8EBP - chains A and B of the 6 polymer chains in the assembly; structure by electron microscopy, 3.38 A resolution.

== Chain A (and B) ==
Protein: Fusion glycoprotein F0
Source organism: Human metapneumovirus A
Notes: engineered mutation(s): Q100R, S101R, A113C, D185P, A339C; chain B of this document is another copy of the same molecule, construct and numbering; everything in this record applies to it too
Chain sequence (435 residues; each row starts with the number of its first residue):
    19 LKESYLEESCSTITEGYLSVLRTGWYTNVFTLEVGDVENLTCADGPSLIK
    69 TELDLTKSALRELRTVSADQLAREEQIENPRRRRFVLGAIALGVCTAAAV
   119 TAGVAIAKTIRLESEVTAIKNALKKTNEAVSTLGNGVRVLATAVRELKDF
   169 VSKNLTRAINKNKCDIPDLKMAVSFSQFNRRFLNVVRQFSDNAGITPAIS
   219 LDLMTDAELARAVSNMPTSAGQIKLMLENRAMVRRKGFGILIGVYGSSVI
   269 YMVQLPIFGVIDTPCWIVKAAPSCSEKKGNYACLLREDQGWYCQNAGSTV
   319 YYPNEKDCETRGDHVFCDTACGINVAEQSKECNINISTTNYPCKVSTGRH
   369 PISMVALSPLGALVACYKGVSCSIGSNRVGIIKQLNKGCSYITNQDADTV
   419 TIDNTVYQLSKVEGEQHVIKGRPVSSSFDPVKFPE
Disulfide bonds: Cys28-Cys407, Cys60-Cys182, Cys113-Cys339, Cys283-Cys311, Cys292-Cys301, Cys326-Cys335, Cys350-Cys361, Cys384-Cys390
Reported in the primary citation:
  - self-association interface (contacts with another copy of this molecule): Ile95 to Val122
  - conformationally variable residues (helix shift): Val84 to Glu92

== How chain A and chain B interact ==
Residue-residue contacts (36):
  Leu66(A) with Val191(B), hydrophobic
  Glu70(A) with Gln195(B); Arg198(B), salt bridge
  Asn97(A) with Ala109(B)
  Arg99(A) with Val112(B); Asn322(B); Lys324(B); Asp325(B), salt bridge
  Arg100(A) with Glu327(B), salt bridge
  Arg101(A) with Thr114(B); Ala117(B); Phe256(B); Asp336(B), salt bridge
  Arg102(A) with Pro215(B); Ala216(B); Arg253(B), hydrogen bond (side chain-backbone)
  Leu105(A) with Ile213(B), hydrophobic
  Ile108(A) with Arg91(B); Ile108(B), hydrophobic; Leu110(B), hydrophobic
  Ala109(A) with Asn210(B)
  Val112(A) with Gly106(B)
  Ala115(A) with Gly106(B)
  Gln195(A) with Leu66(B)
  Arg198(A) with Glu70(B), salt bridge
  Leu201(A) with Arg198(B)
  Asn202(A) with Asn202(B)
  Arg205(A) with Asn202(B); Leu219(B); Asp220(B), salt bridge
  Gln206(A) with Arg205(B)
  Asp209(A) with Gln206(B), hydrogen bond; Ser218(B), hydrogen bond
  Glu323(A) with Arg100(B), salt bridge
  Lys324(A) with Arg100(B)
  Met372(A) with Arg99(B)
Also at the interface, not in a pair above, chain A (35 interface residues in all): Thr69, Leu73, Asp87, Pro98, Val104, Gly106, Ala107, Val191, Ser194, Pro215, Ala216, Asn322, Cys339
Also at the interface, not in a pair above, chain B (42 interface residues in all): Arg40, Trp43, Leu73, Arg102, Val104, Val118, Leu187, Asp209, Thr214, Lys254

== Summary ==
The interface between chain A and chain B involves 35 residues on one side and 42 on the other, with 3
hydrogen bonds and 7 salt bridges. Among the polar pairs are Glu70(A)-Arg198(B), Arg99(A)-Asp325(B) and
Arg100(A)-Glu327(B). The paper reports conformational variability at Val84(A); a self-association interface
involving Ile95(A).
Both chains are Fusion glycoprotein F0 (Human metapneumovirus A). Entry 8EBP (HMPV F dimer bound to RSV-199
Fab) was determined by electron microscopy (same publication as 8DZW and 8E2U).
